PDB entry 1K2D | X-ray diffraction, 2.20 A resolution | chains B and P of the 3 polymer chains in the assembly

== Chain B ==
Protein: H-2 class II histocompatibility antigen, A-U beta chain
From: Mus musculus
Notes: fragment: extracellular beta-1 and beta-2 domains
Reference sequence: P06344 (HB2U_MOUSE); the construct lacks a stretch of the UniProt sequence and is renumbered around it, so the offset changes along the chain: 1-64 = UniProt 28-91; 67-84 = UniProt 92-109; 85-190 = UniProt 111-216
Chain sequence (189 residues; numbered 1 to 190 plus 1 insertion-coded residue; 2 numbers in that range are skipped by the numbering (no residue carries them; nothing is unmodelled there); the number before each row is that of its first residue):
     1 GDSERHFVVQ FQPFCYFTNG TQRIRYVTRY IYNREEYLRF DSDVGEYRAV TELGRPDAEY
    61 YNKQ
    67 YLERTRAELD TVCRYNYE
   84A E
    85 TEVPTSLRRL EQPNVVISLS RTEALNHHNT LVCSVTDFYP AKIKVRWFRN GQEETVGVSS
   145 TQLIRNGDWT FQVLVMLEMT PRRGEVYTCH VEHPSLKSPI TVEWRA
Disordered / not traced: 1-4
UniProt features mapped onto this chain:
  - region: Arg189, Ala190 (Connecting peptide)
  - glycosylation: Asn19 (N-linked (GlcNAc...) asparagine)
Disulfides: Cys15-Cys79, Cys117-Cys173
Covalently attached groups: N-acetylglucosamine (NAG) linked to Asn19

== Chain P ==
Protein: Myelin Basic Protein peptide with 8 residue linker peptide
Notes: fragment: 11 residue peptide with 8 residue linker peptide
Chain sequence (23 residues; numbered -4 to 18; the number before each row is that of its first residue; numbers below 1 keep their minus sign (His-4 is residue -4)):
    -4 HSRGGASQYR PSQRHGTGSG SGS
Disordered / not traced: -4, 9-18
Sequence notes: cloning artifact (-4 to -1); conflict Gly0 (Met1 in 14763906); linker (11-18)

== Chain B / chain P interface ==
Residue-residue contacts (33; chain B residue first):
  Phe11(B) with Ser2(P); Gln3(P); Tyr4(P), hydrophobic
  Pro13(B) with Ser2(P)
  Tyr26(B) with Ser2(P), hydrogen bond
  Tyr30(B) with Tyr4(P), hydrophobic; Arg5(P), hydrogen bond (side chain-backbone)
  Tyr47(B) with Arg5(P)
  Pro56(B) with Gln8(P)
  Asp57(B) with Ser7(P)
  Tyr60(B) with Pro6(P); Ser7(P); Gln8(P)
  Tyr61(B) with Arg5(P), hydrogen bond (side chain-backbone); Pro6(P); Ser7(P), hydrogen bond (side chain-backbone)
  Tyr67(B) with Arg5(P); Pro6(P), hydrogen bond (side chain-backbone)
  Arg70(B) with Arg5(P)
  Thr71(B) with Arg5(P), hydrogen bond
  Glu74(B) with Ala1(P); Ser2(P); Gln3(P), hydrogen bond (side chain-backbone); Arg5(P), salt bridge
  Val78(B) with Gly0(P); Ala1(P); Ser2(P)
  Tyr81(B) with Ser-3(P), hydrogen bond (side chain-backbone); Arg-2(P)
  Asn82(B) with Gly-1(P); Gly0(P), hydrogen bond (side chain-backbone)
  Glu84A(B) with Ser-3(P)
  Thr85(B) with Ser-3(P)
Other interface residues (no listed pair), chain B (20 interface residues in all): Val9, Gln10

== Overview ==
Chain B and chain P form an interface of 20 and 12 residues respectively, with 9 hydrogen bonds and 1 salt
bridge. Polar contacts include Glu74(B)-Arg5(P), Tyr26(B)-Ser2(P) and Tyr30(B)-Arg5(P). N-acetylglucosamine is
covalently linked to Asn19(B).
Chain B is H-2 class II histocompatibility antigen, A-U beta chain (Mus musculus) and chain P is Myelin Basic
Protein peptide with 8 residue linker peptide; the structure, Crystal structure of the autoimmune MHC class II
I-Au complexed with myelin basic protein 1-11 at ..., was determined by X-ray diffraction.
